Entry 2UXB (X-ray diffraction, 3.10 A resolution); this record covers chains A and D of the 23 polymer chains in the assembly.

== Chain A ==
Molecule: 16S ribosomal RNA
Source organism: Thermus thermophilus
Sequence (1522 nucleotides; numbered 0 to 1544 plus 21 insertion-coded residues; 44 numbers in that range are skipped by the numbering (no residue carries them; nothing is unmodelled there); the number before each row is that of its first residue; a row labelled like 189A-189L holds insertion residues (189A, then the next letters in order); numbering starts at 0):
     0 UUUGUUGGAG AGUUUGAUCC UGGCUCAGGG UGAACGCUGG CGGCGUGCCU AAGACAUGCA
    60 AGUCGUGCGG GCCG
    76 CGGGGUUUU
    88 ACUCCG
    96 UGGUCAGCGG CGGACGGGUG AGUAACGCGU GGGU
  129A G
   130 ACCUACCCGG AAGAGGGGGA CAACCCGGGG AAACUCGGGC UAAUCCCCCA UGUGGACCCG
189A-189L CCCCUUGGGGUG
   190 UGUCCAAAGG GCUUU
   216 GCCCGCUUCC GGAUGGGCCC GCGUCCCAUC AGCUAGUUGG UGGGGUAAUG GCCCACCAAG
   276 GCGACGACGG GUAGCCGGUC UGAGAGGAUG GCCGGCCACA GGGGCACUGA GACACGGGCC
   336 CCACUCCUAC GGGAGGCAGC AGUUAGGAAU CUUCCGCAAU GGGCGCAAGC CUGACGGAGC
   396 GACGCCGCUU GGAGGAAGAA GCCCUUCGGG GUGUAAACUC CUGA
   441 ACCCGGGACG AAACCCCC
   460 GA
   470 CGAGGGGA
   479 CUGACGGUAC CGGGGUAA
   498 UAGCGCCGGC CAACUCCGUG CCAGCAGCCG CGGUAAUACG GAGGGCGCGA GCGUUACCCG
   558 GAUUCACUGG GCGUAAAGGG CGUGUAGGCG GCCUGGGGCG UCCCAUGUGA AAGACCACGG
   618 CUCAACCGUG GGGGAGCGUG GGAUACGCUC AGGCUAGACG GUGGGAGAGG GUGGUGGAAU
   678 UCCCGGAGUA GCGGUGAAAU GCGCAGAUAC CGGGAGGAAC GCCGAUGGCG AAGGCAGCCA
   738 CCUGGUCCAC CCGUGACGCU GAGGCGCGAA AGCGUGGGGA GCAAACCGGA UUAGAUACCC
   798 GGGUAGUCCA CGCCCUAAAC GAUGCGCGCU AGGUCUCUGG GUCU
   848 CCUGGGGGCC GAAGCUAACG CGUUAAGCGC GCCGCCUGGG GAGUACGGCC GCAAGGCUGA
   908 AACUCAAAGG AAUUGACGGG GGCCCGCACA AGCGGUGGAG CAUGUGGUUU AAUUCGAAGC
   968 AACGCGAAGA ACCUUACCAG GCCUUGACAU GCUA
 1001A G
  1002 GGAACCCGGG UGAAAGCCUG GGGUGCCCC
1030A-1030D GCGA
  1031 GGGGAGCCCU AGCACAGGUG CUGCAUGGCC GUCGUCAGCU CGUGCCGUGA GGUGUUGGGU
  1091 UAAGUCCCGC AACGAGCGCA ACCCCCGCCG UUAGUUGCCA GCGGUUCGGC CGGGCACUCU
  1151 AACGGGACUG CCCGCG
  1168 AAAGCGGGAG GAAGGAGGGG ACGACGUCUG GUCAGCAUGG CCCUUACGGC CUGGGCGACA
  1228 CACGUGCUAC AAUGCCCACU ACAAAGCGAU GCCACCCGGC AACGGGGAGC UAAUCGCAAA
  1288 AAGGUGGGCC CAGUUCGGAU UGGGGUCUGC AACCCGACCC CAUGAAGCCG GAAUCGCUAG
  1348 UAAUCGCGGA UCAGCC
 1363A A
  1364 UGCCGCGGUG AAUACGUUCC CGGGCCUUGU ACACACCGCC CGUCACGCCA UGGGAGCGGG
  1424 CUCUACCCGA AGUCGCCGG
1442A-1442B GA
  1443 GCCUA
  1452 C
  1456 GGGCAGGCGC CGAGGGUAGG GCCCGUGACU GGGGCGAAGU CGUAACAAGG UAGCUGUACC
  1516 GGAAGGUGCG GCUGGAUCAC CUCCUUUCU
Disordered / not traced: 0-4, 1535-1538
Bound ions: Mg2+ site 1 near U17 (its only coordinating residue here); Mg2+ site 2 near G21 (its only coordinating residue here); Mg2+ site 3: U62 (shared with 1 residue of chain T); Mg2+ site 4 near G126 (its only coordinating residue here); Mg2+ site 5 near A172 (its only coordinating residue here); Mg2+ site 6: G238, U239; Mg2+ site 7: G266 (shared with 1 residue of chain Q); Mg2+ site 8: C280 (shared with 1 residue of chain Q); K+ site 1: G293, U304; Mg2+ site 9 near A315 (its only coordinating residue here); Mg2+ site 10 near G317 (its only coordinating residue here); Mg2+ site 11 near C328 (its only coordinating residue here); 44 more Mg2+ sites not listed; 2 more K+ sites not listed
Ligand contacts: paromomycin (PAR): C1404, G1405, U1406, C1407, A1408, C1409, G1489, C1490, G1491, A1492, A1493, G1494, U1495

== Chain D ==
Name: Ribosomal protein S4
Source organism: Thermus thermophilus
UniProtKB: P80373 (RS4_THET8); residues 2-209 here correspond to UniProt positions 1-208 (UniProt number = residue number - 1)
Chain sequence (209 residues; numbered 1 to 209; the number before each row is that of its first residue):
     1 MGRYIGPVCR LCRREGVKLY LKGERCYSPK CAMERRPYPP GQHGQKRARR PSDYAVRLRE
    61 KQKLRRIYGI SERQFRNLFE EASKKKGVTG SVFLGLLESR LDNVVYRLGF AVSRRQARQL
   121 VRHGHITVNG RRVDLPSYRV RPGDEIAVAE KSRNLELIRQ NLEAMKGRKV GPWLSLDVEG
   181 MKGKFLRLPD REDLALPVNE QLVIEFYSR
Disordered / not traced: 1
Bound ions: Zn2+: Cys-9, Cys-26, Cys-31

== How chain A and chain D interact ==
Residue-residue contacts - 121 pairs, chain A then chain D:
  U5(A) with Lys-86(D), base contact; Gly-87(D), hydrogen bond to the base
  A8(A) with Glu-205(D), hydrogen bond to the base; Ser-208(D), base contact; Arg-209(D), base contact
  A26(A) with Arg-209(D), hydrogen bond to the sugar
  G27(A) with Arg-209(D), sugar contact
  G28(A) with Arg-76(D), salt bridge to the phosphate
  C401(A) with Asn-77(D), hydrogen bond to the phosphate
  G402(A) with Gln-74(D), hydrogen bond to the phosphate; Leu-135(D), sugar contact; Ser-137(D), hydrogen bond to the phosphate
  C403(A) with Arg-3(D), salt bridge to the phosphate; Gln-74(D), phosphate contact; Arg-122(D), hydrogen bond to the sugar; Pro-136(D), phosphate contact; Ser-137(D), hydrogen bond to the phosphate
  U404(A) with Gly-2(D), base contact; Arg-3(D), salt bridge to the phosphate; Arg-118(D), salt bridge to the phosphate; Arg-122(D), phosphate contact
  U405(A) with Gly-2(D), hydrogen bond to the base
  G406(A) with Ile-5(D), sugar contact; Gln-119(D), hydrogen bond to the base
  G407(A) with Ile-5(D), phosphate contact; Arg-115(D), salt bridge to the phosphate; Gln-116(D), sugar contact; Gln-119(D), sugar contact; Leu-157(D), base contact
  A408(A) with Leu-21(D), phosphate contact; Lys-22(D), phosphate contact; Val-112(D), sugar contact; Ser-113(D), hydrogen bond to the phosphate; Arg-115(D), phosphate contact; Gln-116(D), hydrogen bond to the sugar
  G409(A) with Lys-22(D), phosphate contact; Gly-23(D), phosphate contact; Glu-24(D), hydrogen bond to the phosphate; Arg-25(D), hydrogen bond to the phosphate
  G410(A) with Lys-22(D), base contact; Glu-24(D), phosphate contact; Arg-25(D), salt bridge to the phosphate; Lys-30(D), salt bridge to the phosphate
  A411(A) with Arg-25(D), salt bridge to the phosphate; Lys-30(D), salt bridge to the phosphate
  A412(A) with Lys-30(D), phosphate contact; Arg-35(D), hydrogen bond to the sugar
  G425(A) with Tyr-38(D), phosphate contact; Gln-45(D), hydrogen bond to the phosphate
  G426(A) with Arg-36(D), salt bridge to the phosphate; Tyr-38(D), hydrogen bond to the phosphate; Gly-41(D), phosphate contact; Gln-42(D), sugar contact; Gln-45(D), phosphate contact
  U427(A) with Arg-13(D), salt bridge to the phosphate; Arg-36(D), salt bridge to the phosphate; Pro-40(D), phosphate contact; Gly-41(D), hydrogen bond to the phosphate
  G428(A) with Pro-7(D), phosphate contact; Cys-9(D), phosphate contact; Arg-10(D), salt bridge to the phosphate; Arg-13(D), hydrogen bond to the phosphate; Arg-36(D), hydrogen bond to the sugar
  U429(A) with Cys-9(D), phosphate contact; Arg-13(D), salt bridge to the phosphate; Lys-22(D), hydrogen bond to the phosphate; Arg-25(D), sugar contact; Arg-36(D), salt bridge to the phosphate
  A430(A) with Pro-7(D), phosphate contact; Val-8(D), hydrogen bond to the phosphate; Cys-9(D), hydrogen bond to the phosphate; Lys-22(D), salt bridge to the phosphate
  C436(A) with Glu-156(D), phosphate contact
  U437(A) with Gln-119(D), hydrogen bond to the base; His-123(D), sugar contact; His-125(D), hydrogen bond to the phosphate; Leu-155(D), phosphate contact; Glu-156(D), phosphate contact
  G438(A) with His-123(D), sugar contact; His-125(D), salt bridge to the phosphate
  A439(A) with His-123(D), phosphate contact
  C489(A) with Arg-132(D), phosphate contact
  A495(A) with Gln-119(D), base contact; His-123(D), hydrogen bond to the base
  C508(A) with Tyr-54(D), sugar contact; Arg-209(D), salt bridge to the phosphate
  A509(A) with Ser-52(D), hydrogen bond to the phosphate; Tyr-54(D), phosphate contact; Ala-55(D), sugar contact; Leu-58(D), sugar contact
  C511(A) with His-43(D), hydrogen bond to the sugar; Lys-46(D), phosphate contact
  U512(A) with Gln-42(D), base contact; His-43(D), sugar contact; Lys-46(D), salt bridge to the phosphate
  G541(A) with Gly-41(D), phosphate contact; Gln-42(D), hydrogen bond to the sugar
  G542(A) with Arg-10(D), salt bridge to the phosphate; Arg-14(D), sugar contact; Gly-41(D), sugar contact
  C543(A) with Arg-10(D), salt bridge to the phosphate; Arg-14(D), salt bridge to the phosphate
  G544(A) with Arg-59(D), salt bridge to the phosphate; Gln-62(D), phosphate contact; Arg-66(D), salt bridge to the phosphate
  C545(A) with Lys-61(D), salt bridge to the phosphate; Gln-62(D), hydrogen bond to the phosphate; Arg-65(D), salt bridge to the phosphate; Glu-72(D), phosphate contact; Arg-73(D), hydrogen bond to the phosphate
  G546(A) with Glu-72(D), hydrogen bond to the phosphate; Arg-73(D), salt bridge to the phosphate
  A547(A) with Gly-2(D), hydrogen bond to the phosphate
  C549(A) with Arg-73(D), salt bridge to the phosphate
  G616(A) with Arg-141(D), salt bridge to the phosphate
  U619(A) with Val-133(D), base contact; Asp-134(D), hydrogen bond to the base; Leu-135(D), base contact
  C620(A) with Leu-135(D), base contact; Ser-137(D), base contact; Tyr-138(D), sugar contact
Interface residues without a listed pair, chain A (53 interface residues in all): G413, C418, C419, C435, A499, C507, A510, G540, C613
Interface residues without a listed pair, chain D (71 interface residues in all): Tyr-4, Gly-6, Ala-32, Arg-49, Ser-71, Lys-84, Lys-85, Phe-206

== In short ==
Chain A and chain D form an interface of 53 and 71 residues respectively, with 34 hydrogen bonds and 29 salt
bridges. Polar contacts include U5(A)/Gly-87(D), A8(A)/Glu-205(D) and U405(A)/Gly-2(D). Ligands of chain A:
paromomycin. The Mg2+ site 6 is built by G238(A) and U239(A).
Here chain A is 16S ribosomal RNA and chain D is Ribosomal protein S4, both from Thermus thermophilus. Entry
2UXB (Crystal structure of an extended tRNA anticodon stem loop in complex with its cognate mRNA GGGU ...) was
determined by X-ray diffraction, deposited together with 2UXD and 2UXC.
